Entry 5C6H (X-ray diffraction, 2.05 A resolution); this record covers chains A and E of the 24 polymer chains in the assembly.

Chain A (and E):
Molecule: Induced myeloid leukemia cell differentiation protein Mcl-1
Source organism: Homo sapiens
Notes: chain E of this document is another copy of the same molecule, construct and numbering; everything in this record applies to it too
UniProtKB: Q07820 (MCL1_HUMAN); numbering as in UniProt (aligned over 171-327)
Sequence (157 residues; numbered 171 to 327; the number before each row is that of its first residue):
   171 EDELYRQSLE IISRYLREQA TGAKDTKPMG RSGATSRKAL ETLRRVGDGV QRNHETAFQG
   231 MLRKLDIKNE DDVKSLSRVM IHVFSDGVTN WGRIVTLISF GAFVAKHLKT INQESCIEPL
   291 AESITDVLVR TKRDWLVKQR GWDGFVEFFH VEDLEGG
Unresolved in the structure: 326-327 (chain E: 325-327)
Curated features (UniProtKB/Swiss-Prot):
  - motif: Ala209 to Asn223 (BH3), His252 to Ala272 (BH1), Asp304 to Phe319 (BH2)
  - cross-link (Glycyl lysine isopeptide (Lys-Gly)): Lys194 (interchain with G-Cter in ubiquitin), Lys197 (interchain with G-Cter in ubiquitin)

Interface between chain A and chain E:
Residue-residue contacts (11; chain A residue first):
  Thr280(A) - Ala227(E)
  Thr280(A) - Gly230(E)
  Thr280(A) - Met231(E)  hydrogen bond (backbone-backbone)
  Thr280(A) - Lys234(E)
  Ile281(A) - Thr226(E)
  Ile281(A) - Ala227(E)
  Asn282(A) - Thr226(E)  hydrogen bond (side chain-backbone)
  Asn282(A) - Gln229(E)
  Asn282(A) - Gly230(E)
  Gln283(A) - Thr226(E)
  Glu284(A) - Arg233(E)  salt bridge
Interface residues without a listed pair, chain A (6 interface residues in all): Lys279

Summary:
6 residues of chain A face 7 of chain E across their interface; the contacts include 2 hydrogen bonds and 1
salt bridge. Among the polar pairs are Glu284(A)-Arg233(E), Asn282(A)-Thr226(E) and Thr280(A)-Met231(E).
Chain A and chain E are both Induced myeloid leukemia cell differentiation protein Mcl-1 (Homo sapiens); the
structure, Mcl-1 complexed with Mule, was determined by X-ray diffraction.
